PDB entry 8EGB | electron microscopy, 3.80 A resolution | chains A and J of the 8 polymer chains in the assembly

# Chain A
Molecule: non-template DNA
Sequence (32 nucleotides; each row starts with the number of its first residue):
     1 GCGTCCGGTC GATCTTCGCC CGTAAATTCA GA
Not modelled in the structure: 1, 9-12

# Chain J
Protein: DNA-directed RNA polymerase subunit beta'
Source organism: Escherichia coli
Notes: EC 2.7.7.6
Reference sequence: C3SIA2 (C3SIA2_ECOLX); numbering as in UniProt (aligned over 2-1407)
Sequence (1407 residues; row label = number of the first residue in the row):
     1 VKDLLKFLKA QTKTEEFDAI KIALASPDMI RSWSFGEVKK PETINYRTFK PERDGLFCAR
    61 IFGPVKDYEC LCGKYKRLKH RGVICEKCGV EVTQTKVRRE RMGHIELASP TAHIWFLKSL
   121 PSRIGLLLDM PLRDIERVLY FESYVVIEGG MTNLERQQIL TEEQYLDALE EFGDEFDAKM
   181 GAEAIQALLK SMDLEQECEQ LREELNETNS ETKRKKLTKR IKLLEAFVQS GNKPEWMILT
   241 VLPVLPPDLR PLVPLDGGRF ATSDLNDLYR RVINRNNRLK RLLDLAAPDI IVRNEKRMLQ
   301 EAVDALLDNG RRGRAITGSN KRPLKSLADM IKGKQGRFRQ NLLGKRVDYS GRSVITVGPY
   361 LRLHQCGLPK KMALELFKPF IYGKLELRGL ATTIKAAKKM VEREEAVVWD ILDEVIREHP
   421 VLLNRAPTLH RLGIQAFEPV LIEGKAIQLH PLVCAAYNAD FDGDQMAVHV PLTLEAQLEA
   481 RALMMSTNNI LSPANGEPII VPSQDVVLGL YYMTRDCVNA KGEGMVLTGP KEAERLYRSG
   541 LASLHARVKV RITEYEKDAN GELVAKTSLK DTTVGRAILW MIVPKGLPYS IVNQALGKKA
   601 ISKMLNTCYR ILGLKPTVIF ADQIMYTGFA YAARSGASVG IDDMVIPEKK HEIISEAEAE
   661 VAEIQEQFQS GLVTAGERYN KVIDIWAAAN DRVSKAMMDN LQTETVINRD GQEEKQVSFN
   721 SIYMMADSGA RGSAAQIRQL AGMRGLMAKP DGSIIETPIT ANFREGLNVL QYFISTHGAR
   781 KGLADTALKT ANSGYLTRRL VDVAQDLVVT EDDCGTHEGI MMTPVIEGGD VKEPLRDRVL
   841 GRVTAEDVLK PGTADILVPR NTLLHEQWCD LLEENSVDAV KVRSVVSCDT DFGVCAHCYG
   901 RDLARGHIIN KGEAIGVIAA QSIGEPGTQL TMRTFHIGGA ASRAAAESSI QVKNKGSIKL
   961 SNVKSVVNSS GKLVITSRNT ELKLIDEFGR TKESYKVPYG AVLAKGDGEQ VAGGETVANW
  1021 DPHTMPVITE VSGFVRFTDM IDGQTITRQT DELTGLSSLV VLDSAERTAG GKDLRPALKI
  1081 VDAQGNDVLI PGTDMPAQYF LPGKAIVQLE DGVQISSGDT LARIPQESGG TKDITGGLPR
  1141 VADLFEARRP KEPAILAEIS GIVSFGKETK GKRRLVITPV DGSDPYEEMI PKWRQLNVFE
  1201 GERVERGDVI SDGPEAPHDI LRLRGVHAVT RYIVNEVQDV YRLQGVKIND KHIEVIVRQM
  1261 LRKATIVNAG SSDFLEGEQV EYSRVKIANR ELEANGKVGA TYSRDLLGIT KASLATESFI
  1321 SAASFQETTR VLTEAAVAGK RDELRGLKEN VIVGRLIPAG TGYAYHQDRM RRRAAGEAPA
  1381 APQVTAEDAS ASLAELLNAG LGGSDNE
Not modelled in the structure: 1-15, 932-947, 1127-1134, 1374-1407
Differences from the reference sequence: expression tag (1)
Metal / ion sites: Zn2+ site 1: Cys70, Cys72, Cys85, Cys88; Mg2+: Asp460, Asp462, Asp464 (shared with 2 residues of chain R); Zn2+ site 2: Cys814, Cys888, Cys895, Cys898

# Chain A / chain J interface
Residue-residue contacts (11):
  DT4(A) - Arg47(J)  salt bridge to the phosphate
  DG7(A) - Arg270(J)  base contact
  DG8(A) - Met298(J)  base contact
  DC21(A) - Arg1148(J)  hydrogen bond to the phosphate
  DG22(A) - Arg1148(J)  salt bridge to the phosphate
  DG22(A) - Lys1311(J)  phosphate contact
  DT23(A) - Lys1311(J)  salt bridge to the phosphate
  DA24(A) - Lys219(J)  salt bridge to the phosphate
  DA26(A) - Arg133(J)  salt bridge to the phosphate
  DA30(A) - Gly1171(J)  phosphate contact
  DG31(A) - Lys1170(J)  phosphate contact
Interface residues without a listed pair, chain A (11 interface residues in all): DA25
Interface residues without a listed pair, chain J (13 interface residues in all): Arg271, Arg297, Asp1143, Glu1146

# Summary
11 residues of chain A and 13 residues of chain J are in contact, with 1 hydrogen bond and 5 salt bridges.
Polar contacts include DC21(A)-Arg1148(J), DT4(A)-Arg47(J) and DG22(A)-Arg1148(J). The Mg2+ site is built by
Asp460(J), Asp462(J) and Asp464(J).
Here chain A is non-template DNA and chain J is DNA-directed RNA polymerase subunit beta' (Escherichia coli).
Entry 8EGB (Cryo-EM structure of consensus elemental paused elongation complex with an unfolded TL) was
determined by electron microscopy together with 8EG7, 8EG8, 8EH8, 8EH9, 8EHA, 8EHF and 8EHI from the same
study.
